PDB entry 8A3T | electron microscopy, 3.50 A resolution | chains B and D of the 19 polymer chains in the assembly

Chain B:
Protein: CDH1 isoform 1
From: Saccharomyces cerevisiae
UniProtKB: A0A6A5PYD7 (A0A6A5PYD7_YEASX); residues 1-566 here = UniProt positions 1-566
Amino-acid sequence (566 residues; each row starts with the number of its first residue):
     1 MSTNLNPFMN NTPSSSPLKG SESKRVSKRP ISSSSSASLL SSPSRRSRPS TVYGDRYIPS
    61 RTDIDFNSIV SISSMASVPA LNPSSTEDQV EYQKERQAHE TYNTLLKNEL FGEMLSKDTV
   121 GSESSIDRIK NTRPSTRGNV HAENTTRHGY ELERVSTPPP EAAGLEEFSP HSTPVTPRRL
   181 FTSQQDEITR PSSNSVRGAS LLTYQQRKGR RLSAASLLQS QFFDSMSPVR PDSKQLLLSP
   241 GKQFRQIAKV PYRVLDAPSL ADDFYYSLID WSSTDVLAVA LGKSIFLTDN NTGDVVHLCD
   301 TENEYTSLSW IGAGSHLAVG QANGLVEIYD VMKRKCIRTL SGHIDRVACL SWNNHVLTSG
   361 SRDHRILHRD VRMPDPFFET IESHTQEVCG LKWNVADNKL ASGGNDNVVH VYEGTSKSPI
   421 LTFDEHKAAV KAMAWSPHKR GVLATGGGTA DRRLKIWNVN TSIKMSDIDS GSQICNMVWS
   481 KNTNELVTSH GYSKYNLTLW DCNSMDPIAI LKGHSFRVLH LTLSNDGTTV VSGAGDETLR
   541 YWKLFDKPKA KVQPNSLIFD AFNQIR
Disordered / not traced: 1-51, 76-89, 135-186, 547-555

Chain D:
Protein: Anaphase-promoting complex subunit CDC23
From: Saccharomyces cerevisiae
UniProtKB: P16522 (CDC23_YEAST); numbering as in UniProt (aligned over 1-626)
Amino-acid sequence (626 residues; numbered 1 to 626; the number before each row is that of its first residue):
     1 MNDDSQDKII HDIRIQLRKA ATELSRWKLY GSSKWAAEAL AGLAEAIDVD QTHSLADESP
    61 LRNKQGVPKQ MFEIPQNGFG LSETEYDLYL LGSTLFDAKE FDRCVFFLKD VTNPYLKFLK
   121 LYSKFLSWDK KSQESMENIL TTGKFTDEMY RANKDGDGSG NEDINQSGHQ RANLKMVSNE
   181 HESQSNISSI LKEINTFLES YEIKIDDDEA DLGLALLYYL RGVILKQEKN ISKAMSSFLK
   241 SLSCYSFNWS CWLELMDCLQ KVDDALLLNN YLYQNFQFKF SENLGSQRTI EFNIMIKFFK
   301 LKVFEELNGQ LEDYFEDLEF LLQVFPNFTF LKAYNATISY NNLDYVTAES RFDDIVKQDP
   361 YRLNDLETYS NILYVMQKNS KLAYLAQFVS QIDRFRPETC CIIANYYSAR QEHEKSIMYF
   421 RRALTLDKKT TNAWTLMGHE FVELSNSHAA IECYRRAVDI CPRDFKAWFG LGQAYALLDM
   481 HLYSLYYFQK ACTLKPWDRR IWQVLGECYS KTGNKVEAIK CYKRSIKASQ TVDQNTSIYY
   541 RLAQLYEELE DLQECKKFMM KCVDVEELLE GIVTDETVKA RLWLAIFEIK AGNYQLAYDY
   601 AMGVSSGTSQ EIEEARMLAR ECRRHM
Disordered / not traced: 1-3, 47-73, 148-183
Swiss-Prot annotation at these positions:
  - modified residue: S59 (Phosphoserine)
  - mutagenesis: A39 (A39T: In CDC23-50; G2/M cell cycle arrest at 37 degrees Celsius), G42 (G42D: In CDC23-54; G2/M cell cycle arrest at 37 degrees Celsius), G80 (G80S: In CDC23-44; G2/M cell cycle arrest at 37 degrees Celsius), E85 (E85K: In CDC23-51; G2/M cell cycle arrest at 37 degrees Celsius), S93 (S93F: In CDC23-52; G2/M cell cycle arrest at 37 degrees Celsius), T94 (T94M: In CDC23-4; G2/M cell cycle arrest at 36 degrees Celsius), R103 (R103Q: In CDC23-40; G2/M cell cycle arrest at 37 degrees Celsius; when associated with V-573), P114 (P114L: In CDC23-53; G2/M cell cycle arrest at 37 degrees Celsius; P114S: In CDC23-41; G2/M cell cycle arrest at 37 degrees Celsius), S123 (S123N: In CDC23-6; G2/M cell cycle arrest at 36 degrees Celsius), G213 (G213D: In CDC23-47; G2/M cell cycle arrest at 37 degrees Celsius; when associated with W-583), E306 (E306K: In CDC23-49; G2/M cell cycle arrest at 37 degrees Celsius; when associated with P-326), P326 (P326L: In CDC23-49; G2/M cell cycle arrest at 37 degrees Celsius; when associated with E-306), 7 further mutagenesis entries in UniProt

Chain B / chain D interface:
Contacting residue pairs (57):
  Y53(B) - L343(D)
  Y53(B) - V375(D)  hydrophobic
  Y53(B) - M376(D)  hydrophobic
  G54(B) - V375(D)
  D55(B) - L343(D)
  D55(B) - Y345(D)
  R56(B) - Y345(D)
  R56(B) - N371(D)
  R56(B) - Y374(D)
  R56(B) - N405(D)  hydrogen bond
  R56(B) - L436(D)
  R56(B) - E440(D)  salt bridge
  Y57(B) - Y340(D)
  Y57(B) - N371(D)  hydrogen bond
  Y57(B) - L436(D)  hydrophobic
  Y57(B) - H439(D)
  Y57(B) - K466(D)
  I58(B) - F465(D)  hydrophobic
  I58(B) - F469(D)  hydrophobic
  I58(B) - R500(D)  hydrogen bond (backbone-side chain)
  P59(B) - H439(D)
  P59(B) - Q473(D)
  P59(B) - R500(D)
  S60(B) - R500(D)
  R61(B) - Q473(D)  hydrogen bond
  R61(B) - A476(D)
  R61(B) - L477(D)
  R61(B) - E507(D)  salt bridge
  F66(B) - V442(D)  hydrophobic
  F66(B) - S445(D)
  F66(B) - N446(D)
  F66(B) - S447(D)
  F66(B) - L477(D)  hydrophobic
  R197(B) - Q377(D)
  R197(B) - A409(D)
  R197(B) - Q411(D)  hydrogen bond
  A199(B) - Q411(D)
  L201(B) - V442(D)
  L201(B) - L477(D)  hydrophobic
  L202(B) - V442(D)  hydrophobic
  L202(B) - E443(D)  hydrogen bond (backbone-side chain)
  Y204(B) - Y374(D)
  Y204(B) - H439(D)
  Q205(B) - Q377(D)
  R210(B) - I572(D)
  R210(B) - V573(D)
  R210(B) - T574(D)
  R211(B) - I572(D)
  L212(B) - L569(D)
  L212(B) - E570(D)
  L212(B) - G571(D)
  L212(B) - I572(D)  hydrophobic
  S213(B) - V573(D)
  L218(B) - S606(D)
  Q221(B) - S605(D)
  Q221(B) - I612(D)
  D224(B) - S609(D)
Other interface residues (no listed pair), chain B (27 interface residues in all): D65, V196, S200, S225
Other interface residues (no listed pair), chain D (40 interface residues in all): S408, F420, T435

Summary:
27 residues of chain B and 40 residues of chain D are in contact; the contacts include 6 hydrogen bonds and 2
salt bridges. Polar pairs include R56(B)-E440(D), R61(B)-E507(D) and R56(B)-N405(D). From UniProt: 20
mutagenesis sites on chain D.
Chain B is CDH1 isoform 1 and chain D is Anaphase-promoting complex subunit CDC23, both from Saccharomyces
cerevisiae; the structure, S. cerevisiae APC/C-Cdh1 complex, was determined by electron microscopy.
